Entry 4V2E (X-ray diffraction, 2.50 A resolution); this record covers chain A.

== Chain A ==
Protein: Fibronectin leucine rich transmembrane protein 3
Organism: Mus musculus
Notes: fragment: lrr domain
UniProtKB: Q8BGT1 (Q8BGT1_MOUSE); residue numbers follow UniProt; this construct covers 29-359
Amino-acid sequence (331 residues; each row starts with the number of its first residue):
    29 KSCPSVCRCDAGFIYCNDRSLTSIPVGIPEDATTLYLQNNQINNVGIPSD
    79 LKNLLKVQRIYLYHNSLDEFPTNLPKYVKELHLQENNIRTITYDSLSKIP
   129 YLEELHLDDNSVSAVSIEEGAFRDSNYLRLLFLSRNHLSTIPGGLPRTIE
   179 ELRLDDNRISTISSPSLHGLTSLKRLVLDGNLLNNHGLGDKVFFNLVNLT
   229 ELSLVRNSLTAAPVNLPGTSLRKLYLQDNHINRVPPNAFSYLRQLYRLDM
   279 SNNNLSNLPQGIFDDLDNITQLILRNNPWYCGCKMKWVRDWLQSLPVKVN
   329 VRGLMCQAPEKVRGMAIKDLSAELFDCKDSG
Not modelled in the structure: 29, 351-359
Disulfides: Cys31-Cys37, Cys35-Cys44, Cys309-Cys334
Reported in the primary citation:
  - mutagenesis - H165N: abolished binding to Unc5B
  - mutagenesis - S192N/P193G: unchanged binding to cell adhesion

== Overview ==
From the paper: H165N abolishes binding to Unc5B; S192N/P193G leave binding to cell adhesion unchanged.
Chain A is Fibronectin leucine rich transmembrane protein 3 (Mus musculus); the structure, FLRT3 LRR domain,
was determined by X-ray diffraction (same publication as 4V2A and 4V2D).
